PDB entry 3OYJ | X-ray diffraction, 2.68 A resolution | chains A and D of the 4 polymer chains in the assembly

[Chain A]
Protein: PFV integrase
From: Human spumaretrovirus
Notes: fragment: to 1143
Reference sequence: P14350 (POL_FOAMV); residues 1-392 here correspond to UniProt positions 752-1143 (UniProt number = residue number + 751)
Amino-acid sequence (395 residues; row label = number of the first residue in the row; numbers below 1 keep their minus sign (Gly-2 is residue -2)):
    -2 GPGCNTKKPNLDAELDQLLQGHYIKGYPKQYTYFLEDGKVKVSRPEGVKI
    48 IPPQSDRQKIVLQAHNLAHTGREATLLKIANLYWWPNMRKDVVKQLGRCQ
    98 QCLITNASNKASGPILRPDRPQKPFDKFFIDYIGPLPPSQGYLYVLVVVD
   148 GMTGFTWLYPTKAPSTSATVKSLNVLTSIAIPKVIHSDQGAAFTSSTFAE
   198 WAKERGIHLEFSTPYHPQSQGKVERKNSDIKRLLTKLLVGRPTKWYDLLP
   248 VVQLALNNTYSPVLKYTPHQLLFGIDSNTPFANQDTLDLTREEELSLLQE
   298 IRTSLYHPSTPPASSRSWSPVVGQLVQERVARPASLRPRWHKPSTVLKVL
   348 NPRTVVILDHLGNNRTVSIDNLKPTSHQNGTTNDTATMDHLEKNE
Disordered / not traced: -2 to 7, 376-392
Construct notes: expression tag (-2 to 0); engineered mutation Gln217 (Gly968 in P14350); variant Gly218 (Ser969 in P14350)
Bound ions: Zn2+: His62, His66, Cys96, Cys99; Mg2+ site 1: Asp128, Asp185 (together with magnesium); Mg2+ site 2: Asp128, Glu221 (together with magnesium)
Residues lining bound ligands: magnesium (ZZX; (6S)-2-(3-chloro-4-fluorobenzyl)-8-ethyl-10-hydroxy-N,6-dimethyl-1,9-dioxo-1,2,6,7,8,9-hexahydropyrazino[1',2':1,5]pyrrolo[2,3-d]pyridazine-4-carboxamide): Asp128, Tyr129, Asp185, Gln186, Gly187, Tyr212, Pro214, Gln215, Glu221
Swiss-Prot annotation at these positions:
  - binding site (Mg(2+)): Asp123, Asp185
What the authors report for this chain:
  - conformationally variable residues: Gln217
  - mutagenesis - N224H (Kd 25 nM): unchanged binding to magnesium
  - mutagenesis - N224H: decreased catalytic activity

[Chain D]
Molecule: 17-nt DNA strand
Sequence (17 nucleotides; each row starts with the number of its first residue):
     1 TGCGAAATTCCATGACA

[Interface between chain A and chain D]
Contacting residue pairs (7):
  Glu221(A) - DC16(D)  sugar contact
  Arg222(A) - DG14(D)  base contact
  Arg222(A) - DA15(D)  base contact
  Arg222(A) - DC16(D)  base contact
  Ser225(A) - DC16(D)  sugar contact
  Lys228(A) - DA17(D)  salt bridge to the phosphate
  Lys262(A) - DT9(D)  salt bridge to the phosphate
Also at the interface, not in a pair above, chain A (8 interface residues in all): Tyr129, Ile130, Asn224

[Overview]
8 residues of chain A face 5 of chain D across their interface; the contacts include 2 salt bridges. Polar
contacts include Lys228(A)-DA17(D) and Lys262(A)-DT9(D). Magnesium is bound between chain A and chain D. The
paper reports that N224H of chain A reduces catalytic activity; conformational variability at Gln217(A).
Chain A is PFV integrase (Human spumaretrovirus) and chain D is a 17-nt DNA strand; the structure, Crystal
structure of the PFV S217Q mutant intasome in complex with magnesium and the INSTI MK2048, was determined by
X-ray diffraction (same publication as 3OYA, 3OYB, 3OYC, 3OYD, 3OYE, 3OYF and 4 further entries).
